3REL - chains E and I of the 10 polymer chains in the assembly; structure by X-ray diffraction, 2.70 A resolution.

Chain E:
Molecule: Histone H3.2
Organism: Xenopus laevis
UniProtKB: P84233 (H32_XENLA); residues 1-135 here correspond to UniProt positions 2-136 (UniProt number = residue number + 1)
Sequence (135 residues; numbered 1 to 135; the number before each row is that of its first residue):
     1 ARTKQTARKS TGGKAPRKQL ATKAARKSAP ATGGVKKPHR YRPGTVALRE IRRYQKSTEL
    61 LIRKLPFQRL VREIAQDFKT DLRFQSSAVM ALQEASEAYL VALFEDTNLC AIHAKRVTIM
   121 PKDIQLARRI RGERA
Unresolved in the structure: 1-38
Construct notes: variant Ala102 (Gly103 in P84233)
Swiss-Prot annotation at these positions:
  - modified residue: Arg2 (Asymmetric dimethylarginine), Thr3 (Phosphothreonine), Lys4 (Allysine), Gln5 (5-glutamyl dopamine), Thr6 (Phosphothreonine), Arg8 (Citrulline), Lys9 (N6,N6,N6-trimethyllysine), Ser10 (ADP-ribosylserine), Thr11 (Phosphothreonine), Lys14 (N6-(2-hydroxyisobutyryl)lysine), Arg17 (Asymmetric dimethylarginine), Lys18 (N6-(2-hydroxyisobutyryl)lysine), Lys23 (N6-(2-hydroxyisobutyryl)lysine), Arg26 (Citrulline), Lys27 (N6,N6,N6-trimethyllysine), Ser28 (ADP-ribosylserine), Lys36 (N6,N6,N6-trimethyllysine), Lys37 (N6-methyllysine), Tyr41 (Phosphotyrosine), Lys56 (N6,N6,N6-trimethyllysine) and 8 more in UniProt
  - lipidation: Cys110 (S-palmitoyl cysteine)

Chain I:
Molecule: 146-nt DNA strand
Sequence (146 nucleotides; numbered -72 to 73; the number before each row is that of its first residue; numbers below 1 keep their minus sign (DA-72 is residue -72)):
   -72 ATCTCCAAAT ATCCCTTGCG GATCGTAGAA AAAGTGTGTC AAACTGCGCT ATCAAAGGGA
   -12 AACTTCAACT GAATTCAGTT GAAGTTTCCC TTTGATAGCG CAGTTTGACA CACTTTTTCT
    48 ACGATCCGCA AGGGATATTT GGAGAT
Metal / ion sites: platinum (II) ion site 1 near DA-72 (its only coordinating residue here); platinum (II) ion site 2 near DA-46 (its only coordinating residue here); platinum (II) ion site 3 near DG-45 (its only coordinating residue here); platinum (II) ion site 4 near DG-35 (its only coordinating residue here); platinum (II) ion site 5 near DG-16 (its only coordinating residue here); platinum (II) ion site 6 near DG-14 (its only coordinating residue here); platinum (II) ion site 7 near DG5 (its only coordinating residue here); platinum (II) ion site 8 near DG25 (its only coordinating residue here); platinum (II) ion site 9 near DG27 (its only coordinating residue here); platinum (II) ion site 10 near DG59 (its only coordinating residue here); platinum (II) ion site 11 near DG69 (its only coordinating residue here); platinum (II) ion site 12 near DG71 (its only coordinating residue here)

Chain E / chain I interface:
Contacting residue pairs (28; chain E residue first):
  His39(E) with DC-67(I), phosphate contact; DA10(I), phosphate contact
  Arg40(E) with DA9(I), hydrogen bond to the base; DA10(I), hydrogen bond to the sugar
  Tyr41(E) with DC-67(I), sugar contact; DA9(I), sugar contact; DA10(I), hydrogen bond to the phosphate
  Arg42(E) with DA9(I), sugar contact
  Pro43(E) with DG8(I), phosphate contact; DA9(I), sugar contact
  Gly44(E) with DG8(I), hydrogen bond to the phosphate; DA9(I), hydrogen bond to the phosphate
  Thr45(E) with DA9(I), hydrogen bond to the phosphate
  Val46(E) with DA9(I), hydrogen bond to the phosphate; DA10(I), phosphate contact
  Ala47(E) with DA9(I), hydrogen bond to the phosphate
  Arg49(E) with DA-66(I), phosphate contact; DA-65(I), salt bridge to the phosphate
  Lys56(E) with DA-64(I), phosphate contact
  Arg63(E) with DC17(I), sugar contact; DT18(I), phosphate contact
  Lys64(E) with DT18(I), hydrogen bond to the phosphate
  Leu65(E) with DC17(I), phosphate contact; DT18(I), hydrogen bond to the phosphate
  Pro66(E) with DC17(I), phosphate contact
  Arg69(E) with DC17(I), salt bridge to the phosphate
  Arg83(E) with DC26(I), phosphate contact; DG27(I), salt bridge to the phosphate
Also at the interface, not in a pair above, chain E (19 interface residues in all): Asp81, Lys115
Also at the interface, not in a pair above, chain I (12 interface residues in all): DG-2

In short:
The interface between chain E and chain I involves 19 residues on one side and 12 on the other; the contacts
include 10 hydrogen bonds and 3 salt bridges. Among the polar pairs are Arg40(E)-DA9(I), Arg40(E)-DA10(I) and
Tyr41(E)-DA10(I).
Chain E is Histone H3.2 (Xenopus laevis) and chain I is a 146-nt DNA strand; the structure, 2.7 Angstrom
Crystal Structure of the Nucleosome Core Particle Assembled with a 146 bp Alpha-Satellite DNA ..., was
determined by X-ray diffraction, deposited together with 3REH, 3REI, 3REJ and 3REK.
